PDB entry 7TK3 | electron microscopy, 6.30 A resolution (low resolution: residue-level contacts below are approximate; hydrogen-bond / salt-bridge calls are withheld) | chains 0 and 1 of the 27 polymer chains in the assembly

# Chain 0 (and 1)
Protein: ATP synthase subunit 9, mitochondrial
From: Saccharomyces cerevisiae
Notes: chain 1 of this document is another copy of the same molecule, construct and numbering; everything in this record applies to it too
UniProt: P61829 (ATP9_YEAST); residues 1-76 here = UniProt positions 1-76
Amino-acid sequence (76 residues; numbered 1 to 76; the number before each row is that of its first residue):
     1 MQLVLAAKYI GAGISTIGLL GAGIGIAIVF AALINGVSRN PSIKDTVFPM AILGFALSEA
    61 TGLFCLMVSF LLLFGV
Not modelled in the structure: 76
UniProt features mapped onto this chain:
  - site: Glu59 (Reversibly protonated during proton transport)
  - modified residue: Met1 (N-formylmethionine)
  - natural variant: Thr46 (T46L: In strain: DS400/A3 and KL14-4A), Leu53 (L53F: In strain: DS400/A3, DS401 and 1 more), Leu57 (L57V: In oligomycin-resistant mutant and cross-resistance to venturicidin), Cys65 (C65S: In oligomycin-resistant mutant)

# Chain 0 / chain 1 interface
Contacting residue pairs - 9 pairs, chain 0 then chain 1:
  Ile14(0) with Gly13(1)
  Gly18(0) with Thr16(1); Ile17(1); Leu20(1)
  Gly21(0) with Leu20(1); Gly23(1); Ile24(1)
  Ala22(0) with Gly23(1)
  Ser58(0) with Gly23(1)
Other interface residues (no listed pair), chain 0 (10 interface residues in all): Gly11, Ser15, Gly25, Gly36, Asn40
Other interface residues (no listed pair), chain 1 (9 interface residues in all): Leu19, Ala27, Ser38

# Overview
10 residues of chain 0 face 9 of chain 1 across their interface.
Chain 0 and chain 1 are both ATP synthase subunit 9, mitochondrial (Saccharomyces cerevisiae); the structure,
Yeast ATP synthase State 1binding(b) with 10 mM ATP backbone model, was determined by electron microscopy,
deposited together with 7TJS, 7TJT, 7TJU, 7TJV, 7TJW, 7TJX and 30 further entries.
